Entry 4NNN (X-ray diffraction, 2.50 A resolution); this record covers chains D and E of the 28 polymer chains in the assembly.

# Chain D
Protein: Proteasome subunit alpha type-5
Source organism: Saccharomyces cerevisiae S288c
Notes: EC 3.4.25.1
UniProtKB: P32379 (PSA5_YEAST); residues -7 to 252 here correspond to UniProt positions 1-260 (UniProt number = residue number + 8)
Amino-acid sequence (260 residues; numbered -7 to 252; the number before each row is that of its first residue; numbers below 1 keep their minus sign (Met-7 is residue -7)):
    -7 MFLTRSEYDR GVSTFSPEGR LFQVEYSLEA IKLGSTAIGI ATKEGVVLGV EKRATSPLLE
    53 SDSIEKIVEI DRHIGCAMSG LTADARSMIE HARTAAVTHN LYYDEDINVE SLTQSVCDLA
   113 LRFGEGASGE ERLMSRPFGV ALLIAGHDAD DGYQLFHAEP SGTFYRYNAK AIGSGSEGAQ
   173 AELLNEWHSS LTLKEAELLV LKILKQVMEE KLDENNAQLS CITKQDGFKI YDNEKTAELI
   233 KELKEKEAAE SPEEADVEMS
Unresolved in the structure: -7 to 0, 118-124, 243-252

# Chain E
Protein: Proteasome subunit alpha type-6
Source organism: Saccharomyces cerevisiae S288c
Notes: EC 3.4.25.1
UniProtKB: P40302 (PSA6_YEAST); residues 0-233 here correspond to UniProt positions 1-234 (UniProt number = residue number + 1)
Amino-acid sequence (234 residues; each row starts with the number of its first residue; numbering starts at 0):
     0 MFRNNYDGDT VTFSPTGRLF QVEYALEAIK QGSVTVGLRS NTHAVLVALK RNADELSSYQ
    60 KKIIKCDEHM GLSLAGLAPD ARVLSNYLRQ QCNYSSLVFN RKLAVERAGH LLCDKAQKNT
   120 QSYGGRPYGV GLLIIGYDKS GAHLLEFQPS GNVTELYGTA IGARSQGAKT YLERTLDTFI
   180 KIDGNPDELI KAGVEAISQS LRDESLTVDN LSIAIVGKDT PFTIYDGEAV AKYI
Unresolved in the structure: 0-2
Swiss-Prot annotation at these positions:
  - modified residue: Ser13 (Phosphoserine)
  - cross-link: Lys190 (Glycyl lysine isopeptide (Lys-Gly) (interchain with G-Cter in ubiquitin))

# Interface between chain D and chain E
Residue-residue contacts (42; chain D residue first):
  Arg2(D) with Gly7(E)
  Ser5(D) with Arg125(E)
  Thr6(D) with Gly7(E); Gln20(E)
  Phe7(D) with Gln20(E), hydrogen bond (backbone-side chain); Tyr23(E); Ala24(E), hydrophobic; Leu76(E), hydrophobic; Arg125(E); Pro126(E); Gly128(E)
  Ser8(D) with Tyr23(E)
  Pro9(D) with Tyr23(E), hydrophobic; Glu26(E)
  Glu10(D) with Gln30(E)
  Gly11(D) with Tyr23(E); Ala27(E)
  Leu13(D) with Arg125(E)
  Gln106(D) with Arg81(E), hydrogen bond
  Asp110(D) with Arg81(E), salt bridge
  Leu113(D) with Pro78(E), hydrophobic; Asp79(E); Arg125(E)
  Ser153(D) with Pro78(E)
  Gly154(D) with Pro78(E)
  Thr155(D) with Gln59(E)
  Tyr157(D) with Arg50(E); Ala52(E); Ser56(E); Ser57(E); Gln59(E)
  Arg158(D) with Ser56(E); Ser57(E), hydrogen bond (backbone-backbone)
  Tyr159(D) with Ala52(E); Asp53(E); Leu55(E); Ser56(E)
  Asn160(D) with Leu55(E), hydrogen bond (backbone-backbone)
  Ala161(D) with Leu55(E)
  Gln172(D) with Asp53(E), hydrogen bond; Leu55(E)
  Leu175(D) with Leu55(E)
Also at the interface, not in a pair above, chain D (26 interface residues in all): Gly3, Glu117, Phe156, Leu176
Also at the interface, not in a pair above, chain E (26 interface residues in all): Asp6, Asn51, Glu54, Tyr122, Gly123

# Overview
The chain D/chain E interface involves 26 residues from each chain, with 5 hydrogen bonds and 1 salt bridge.
Among the polar pairs are Asp110(D)-Arg81(E), Phe7(D)-Gln20(E) and Gln106(D)-Arg81(E).
Chain D is Proteasome subunit alpha type-5 and chain E is Proteasome subunit alpha type-6, both from
Saccharomyces cerevisiae S288c; the structure, yCP in complex with MG132, was determined by X-ray diffraction,
deposited together with 4NNW, 4NO1, 4NO6, 4NO8 and 4NO9.
